PDB entry 4DVW | X-ray diffraction, 2.20 A resolution | chain A

== Chain A ==
Molecule: clade A/E 93TH057 HIV-1 gp120 core
Organism: Human immunodeficiency virus 1
UniProtKB: A0A0M3KKW9 (A0A0M3KKW9_9HIV1); the author numbering skips numbers that UniProt does not, so the offset changes along the chain: 44-124 = UniProt 1-81; 198-301 = UniProt 82-185; 318-355 = UniProt 186-223; 357-396 = UniProt 224-263; 1 more segments
Chain sequence (353 residues; numbered 44 to 492; 96 numbers in that range are skipped by the numbering (no residue carries them; nothing is unmodelled there); the number before each row is that of its first residue):
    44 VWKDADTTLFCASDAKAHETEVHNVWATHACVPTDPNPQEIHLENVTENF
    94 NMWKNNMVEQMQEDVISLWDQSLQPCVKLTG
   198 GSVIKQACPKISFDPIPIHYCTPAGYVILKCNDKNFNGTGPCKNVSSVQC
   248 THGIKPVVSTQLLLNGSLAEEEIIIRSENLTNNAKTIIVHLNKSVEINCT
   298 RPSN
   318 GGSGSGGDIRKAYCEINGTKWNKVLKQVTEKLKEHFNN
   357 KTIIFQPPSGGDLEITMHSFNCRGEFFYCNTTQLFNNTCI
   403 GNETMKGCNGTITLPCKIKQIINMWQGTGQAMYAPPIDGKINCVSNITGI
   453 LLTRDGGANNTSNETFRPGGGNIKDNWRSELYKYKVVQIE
Unresolved in the structure: 318-323, 403-410
Disulfides: Cys54-Cys74, Cys119-Cys205, Cys218-Cys247, Cys228-Cys239, Cys296-Cys331, Cys378-Cys445, Cys385-Cys418
Glycans and other covalent adducts: N-acetylglucosamine (NAG) linked to Asn234, Asn241, Asn262, Asn276, Asn289, Asn295, Asn334, Asn355, Asn386, Asn448
Construct notes: engineered mutation Ser375 (His242 in A0A0M3KKW9)
Residues lining bound ligands: MAE-II-167 (0M4; N-(4-chloro-3-fluorophenyl)-N'-[(3aS,6aS)-hexahydrocyclopenta[c]pyrrol-3a(1H)-ylmethyl]ethanediamide): Val255, Ser256, Thr257, Asp368, Glu370, Ile371, Ser375, Phe376, Asn377, Phe382, Ile424, Asn425, Met426, Trp427, Gly472, Gly473, Ile475
From the paper describing this entry:
  - binding site for MAE-II-167: Val255, Asp368, Ser375, Asn425, Trp427, Gly473

== Overview ==
Bound to chain A: MAE-II-167. Covalently linked N-acetylglucosamine: at Asn234, Asn241, Asn262, Asn276, Asn289
and Asn295 and 4 more. From the paper: a binding site for MAE-II-167 at Val255, Asp368 and Ser375 among
others.
Chain A is clade A/E 93TH057 HIV-1 gp120 core (Human immunodeficiency virus 1); the structure, Crystal
structure of clade A/E 93TH057 HIV-1 gp120 core in complex with MAE-II-167, was determined by X-ray
diffraction, deposited together with 4DVS, 4DVT, 4DVV and 4DVX.
